PDB entry 7F1Q | electron microscopy, 2.90 A resolution | chains B and C of the 4 polymer chains in the assembly

[Chain B]
Protein: Guanine nucleotide-binding protein G(I)/G(S)/G(T) subunit beta-1
From: Homo sapiens
UniProtKB: P62873 (GBB1_HUMAN); residue numbers follow UniProt; this construct covers 1-340
Chain sequence (340 residues; each row starts with the number of its first residue):
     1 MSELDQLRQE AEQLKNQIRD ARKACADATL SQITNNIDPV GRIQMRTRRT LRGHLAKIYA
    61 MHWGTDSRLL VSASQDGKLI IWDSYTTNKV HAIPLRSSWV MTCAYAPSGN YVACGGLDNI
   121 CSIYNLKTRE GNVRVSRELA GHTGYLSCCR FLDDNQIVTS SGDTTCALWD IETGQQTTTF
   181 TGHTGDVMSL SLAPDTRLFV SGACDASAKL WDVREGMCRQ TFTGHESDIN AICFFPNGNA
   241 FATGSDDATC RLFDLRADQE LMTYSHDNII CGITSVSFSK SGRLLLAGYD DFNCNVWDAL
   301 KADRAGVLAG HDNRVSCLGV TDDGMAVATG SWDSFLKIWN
Disordered / not traced: 1-20
Curated features (UniProtKB/Swiss-Prot):
  - modified residue: Ser-2 (N-acetylserine), His-266 (Phosphohistidine)
  - natural variant: Leu-30 (L30F: In MRD42; uncertain significance), Arg-52 (R52G: In MRD42), Gly-64 (G64V: In MRD42), Asp-76 (D76E: In MRD42; D76G: In MRD42), Gly-77 (G77S: In MRD42), Lys-78 (K78R: In MRD42), Ile-80 (I80N: In MRD42; I80T: In MRD42), His-91 (H91R: In MRD42; uncertain significance), Ala-92 (A92T: In MRD42), Pro-94 (P94S: In MRD42), Leu-95 (L95P: In MRD42), Arg-96 (R96L: In MRD42), 5 further natural variant entries in UniProt

[Chain C]
Protein: Guanine nucleotide-binding protein G(I)/G(S)/G(O) subunit gamma-2
From: Homo sapiens
UniProtKB: P59768 (GBG2_HUMAN); residue numbers follow UniProt; this construct covers 1-71
Chain sequence (71 residues; row label = number of the first residue in the row):
     1 MASNNTASIA QARKLVEQLK MEANIDRIKV SKAAADLMAY CEAHAKEDPL LTPVPASENP
    61 FREKKFFCAI L
Disordered / not traced: 1-26, 62-71
Curated features (UniProtKB/Swiss-Prot):
  - modified residue: Ala-2 (N-acetylalanine), Cys-68 (Cysteine methyl ester)
  - lipidation: Cys-68 (S-geranylgeranyl cysteine)

[How chain B and chain C interact]
Residue-residue contacts (52; chain B residue first):
  Cys-25(B) with Lys-29(C); Val-30(C)
  Asp-27(B) with Lys-29(C); Val-30(C); Ser-31(C), hydrogen bond
  Ala-28(B) with Val-30(C)
  Leu-30(B) with Ala-34(C), hydrophobic
  Ile-33(B) with Ser-31(C)
  Ile-37(B) with Glu-42(C)
  Val-40(B) with Leu-51(C), hydrophobic
  Ile-43(B) with Leu-50(C)
  Met-45(B) with Leu-50(C), hydrophobic
  Arg-48(B) with Phe-61(C)
  Arg-49(B) with Pro-60(C), hydrogen bond (side chain-backbone); Phe-61(C)
  Ser-84(B) with Phe-61(C)
  Tyr-85(B) with Pro-60(C), hydrophobic; Phe-61(C), hydrophobic
  Phe-235(B) with Leu-37(C), hydrophobic; Tyr-40(C), hydrophobic; Cys-41(C), hydrophobic
  Pro-236(B) with Tyr-40(C), hydrogen bond (backbone-side chain)
  Asn-237(B) with Tyr-40(C)
  Ala-240(B) with Leu-37(C), hydrophobic
  Leu-252(B) with Leu-37(C), hydrophobic
  Asp-254(B) with Ala-33(C)
  Arg-256(B) with Arg-27(C); Ile-28(C), hydrogen bond (backbone-backbone); Asp-36(C), salt bridge
  Ala-257(B) with Ile-28(C); Lys-29(C); Ala-33(C), hydrophobic
  Gln-259(B) with Val-30(C)
  Ser-279(B) with Leu-50(C)
  Lys-280(B) with Glu-47(C)
  Ser-281(B) with His-44(C); Asp-48(C); Leu-51(C)
  Arg-283(B) with Glu-42(C), salt bridge; Leu-51(C)
  Leu-284(B) with Leu-50(C), hydrophobic; Leu-51(C), hydrophobic
  Leu-300(B) with Cys-41(C), hydrophobic
  Asp-323(B) with Pro-49(C)
  Gly-324(B) with Pro-49(C); Leu-50(C)
  Met-325(B) with Pro-49(C), hydrophobic; Pro-60(C); Phe-61(C), hydrophobic
  Ala-326(B) with Phe-61(C), hydrophobic
  Ile-338(B) with Phe-61(C), hydrophobic
  Asn-340(B) with Asn-59(C), hydrogen bond
Also at the interface, not in a pair above, chain B (40 interface residues in all): Ala-26, Trp-63, Ser-67, Leu-261, Leu-286, Val-327
Also at the interface, not in a pair above, chain C (24 interface residues in all): Met-38, Ala-45, Glu-58

[Overview]
Chain B and chain C form an interface of 40 and 24 residues respectively; the contacts include 5 hydrogen
bonds and 2 salt bridges. Polar contacts include Arg-256(B)/Asp-36(C), Arg-283(B)/Glu-42(C) and
Asp-27(B)/Ser-31(C).
Chain B is Guanine nucleotide-binding protein G(I)/G(S)/G(T) subunit beta-1 and chain C is Guanine
nucleotide-binding protein G(I)/G(S)/G(O) subunit gamma-2, both from Homo sapiens; the structure, Cryo-EM
structure of the chemokine receptor CCR5 in complex with MIP-1a and Gi, was determined by electron microscopy
(same publication as 7F1R, 7F1S and 7F1T).
